5ARG - chain A; structure by X-ray diffraction, 1.99 A resolution.

# Chain A
Name: N-lysine methyltransferase SMYD2
Source organism: Homo sapiens
Notes: EC 2.1.1.-, 2.1.1.43; fragment: set domain
UniProtKB: Q9NRG4 (SMYD2_HUMAN); residues 2-433 here = UniProt positions 2-433
Amino-acid sequence (433 residues; numbered 1 to 433; the number before each row is that of its first residue):
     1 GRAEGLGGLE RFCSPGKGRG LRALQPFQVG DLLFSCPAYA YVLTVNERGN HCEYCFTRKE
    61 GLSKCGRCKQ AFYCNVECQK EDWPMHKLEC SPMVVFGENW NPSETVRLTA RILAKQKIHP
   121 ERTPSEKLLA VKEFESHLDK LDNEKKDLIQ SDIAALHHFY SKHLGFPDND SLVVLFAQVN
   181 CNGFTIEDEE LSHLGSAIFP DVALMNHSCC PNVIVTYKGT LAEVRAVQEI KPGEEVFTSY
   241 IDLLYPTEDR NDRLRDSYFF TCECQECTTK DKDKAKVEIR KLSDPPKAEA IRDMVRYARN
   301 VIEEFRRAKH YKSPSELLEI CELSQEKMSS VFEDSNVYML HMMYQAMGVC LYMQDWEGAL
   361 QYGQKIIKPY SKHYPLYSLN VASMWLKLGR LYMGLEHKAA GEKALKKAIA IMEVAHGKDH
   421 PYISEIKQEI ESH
Not modelled in the structure: 1-5, 432-433
Sequence notes: expression tag (1)
Cystine bridges: C209-C267
Residues lining bound ligands:
  - H41 (N-[1-(n'-cyano-N-[3-(difluoromethoxy)phenyl]carbamimidoyl)-3-(3,4-dichlorophenyl)-4,5-dihydro-1H-pyrazol-4-yl]-N-ethyl-2-hydroxyacetamide): E104, T105, L108, V179, N180, C181, N182, G183, F184, T185, E187, S196, V202, A203, M205, Y217, T238, S239, Y240, I241, Y258
  - S-adenosylmethionine (SAM): G16, K17, G18, R19, E135, H137, C181, N182, A203, L204, M205, N206, H207, Y240, Y258, F260, T261
  - Zn2+ (ZN), molecule 1: C52, C55, C74, C78
  - Zn2+ (ZN), molecule 2: C65, R67, C68, H86, C90
  - Zn2+ (ZN), molecule 3: C209, C262, C264, C267

# Summary
Chain A binds 3 copies of Zn2+, compound H41 and S-adenosylmethionine.
Chain A is N-lysine methyltransferase SMYD2 (Homo sapiens); the structure, SMYD2 in complex with SGC probe
BAY-598, was determined by X-ray diffraction (same publication as 5ARF).
